4FG3 - chains B and D of the 4 polymer chains in the assembly; structure by X-ray diffraction, 2.00 A resolution.

[Chain B (and D)]
Name: Insulin
Source organism: Homo sapiens
Notes: chain D of this document is another copy of the same molecule, construct and numbering; everything in this record applies to it too
UniProtKB: P01308 (INS_HUMAN); residues 1-30 here correspond to UniProt positions 25-54 (UniProt number = residue number + 24)
Sequence (30 residues; each row starts with the number of its first residue):
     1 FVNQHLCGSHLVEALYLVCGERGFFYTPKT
Bound ions: Zn2+ near His10 (its only coordinating residue here)

[Chain B / chain D interface]
Contacting residue pairs - 32 pairs, chain B then chain D:
  Gly8(B) with Tyr16(D)
  Ser9(B) with Glu13(D); Tyr16(D)
  Val12(B) with Val12(D); Phe24(D), hydrophobic
  Glu13(B) with Ser9(D); Glu13(D)
  Tyr16(B) with Gly8(D); Ser9(D); Val12(D), hydrophobic; Tyr26(D)
  Gly20(B) with Tyr26(D); Pro28(D)
  Glu21(B) with Pro28(D); Lys29(D); Thr30(D)
  Gly23(B) with Tyr26(D); Pro28(D)
  Phe24(B) with Val12(D), hydrophobic; Phe24(D), hydrophobic; Phe25(D); Tyr26(D), hydrogen bond (backbone-backbone)
  Phe25(B) with Phe24(D); Phe25(D), hydrophobic
  Tyr26(B) with Tyr16(D), hydrophobic; Gly20(D); Glu21(D), hydrogen bond; Gly23(D); Phe24(D), hydrogen bond (backbone-backbone)
  Pro28(B) with Glu21(D); Gly23(D)
  Lys29(B) with Glu21(D)
Interface residues without a listed pair, chain B (14 interface residues in all): Thr27
Interface residues without a listed pair, chain D (15 interface residues in all): Arg22

[Overview]
Chain B and chain D form an interface of 14 and 15 residues respectively; the contacts include 3 hydrogen
bonds. Among the polar pairs are Tyr26(B)-Glu21(D) and Phe24(B)-Tyr26(D).
Both chains are Insulin (Homo sapiens). Entry 4FG3 (Crystal Structure Analysis of the Human Insulin) was
determined by X-ray diffraction, deposited together with 4EWW, 4EWX, 4EWZ, 4EX0, 4EX1, 4EXX and 17 further
entries.
